6V92 - chains i and e of the 35 polymer chains in the assembly; structure by electron microscopy, 20.00 A resolution (very low resolution: no residue pairs are listed; an interface is given only as per-side residue counts).

[Chain i]
Molecule: 146-nt DNA strand
Sequence (146 nucleotides; numbered 1 to 146; the number before each row is that of its first residue):
     1 ATCAATATCCACCTGCAGATTCTACCAAAAGTGTATTTGGAAACTGCTCC
    51 ATCAAAAGGCATGTTCAGCTGAATTCAGCTGAACATGCCTTTTGATGGAG
   101 CAGTTTCCAAATACACTTTTGGTAGAATCTGCAGGTGGATATTGAT

[Chain e]
Protein: Histone H3.1
Organism: Homo sapiens
Reference sequence: P68431 (H31_HUMAN); residues 0-135 here correspond to UniProt positions 1-136 (UniProt number = residue number + 1)
Sequence (136 residues; row label = number of the first residue in the row; numbering starts at 0):
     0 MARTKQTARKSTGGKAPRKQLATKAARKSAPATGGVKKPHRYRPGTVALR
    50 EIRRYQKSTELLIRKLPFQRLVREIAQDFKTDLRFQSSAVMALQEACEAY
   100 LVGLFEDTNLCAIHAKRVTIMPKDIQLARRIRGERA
Disordered / not traced: 0-36
Curated features (UniProtKB/Swiss-Prot):
  - modified residue: Arg-2 (Asymmetric dimethylarginine), Thr-3 (Phosphothreonine), Lys-4 (Allysine), Gln-5 (5-glutamyl dopamine), Thr-6 (Phosphothreonine), Arg-8 (Citrulline), Lys-9 (N6,N6,N6-trimethyllysine), Ser-10 (ADP-ribosylserine), Thr-11 (Phosphothreonine), Lys-14 (N6-(2-hydroxyisobutyryl)lysine), Arg-17 (Asymmetric dimethylarginine), Lys-18 (N6-(2-hydroxyisobutyryl)lysine), Lys-23 (N6-(2-hydroxyisobutyryl)lysine), Arg-26 (Citrulline), Lys-27 (N6,N6,N6-trimethyllysine), Ser-28 (ADP-ribosylserine), Lys-36 (N6,N6,N6-trimethyllysine), Lys-37 (N6-methyllysine), Tyr-41 (Phosphotyrosine), Lys-56 (N6,N6,N6-trimethyllysine) and 8 more in UniProt
  - lipidation: Lys-18 (N6-decanoyllysine)

[Chain i / chain e interface]
At this resolution (20 A) residue pairs are not listed: 13 residues of chain i and 19 of chain e lie at the interface.

[Overview]
The interface between chain i and chain e involves 13 residues on one side and 19 on the other.
Here chain i is a 146-nt DNA strand and chain e is Histone H3.1 (Homo sapiens). Entry 6V92 (RSC-NCP) was
determined by electron microscopy together with 6V8O from the same study.
